4R6R - chains A and C of the 8 polymer chains in the assembly; structure by X-ray diffraction, 1.38 A resolution.

Chain A (and C):
Molecule: Agglutinin alpha chain
Organism: Artocarpus integer
Notes: chain C of this document is another copy of the same molecule, construct and numbering; everything in this record applies to it too
UniProtKB: P18670 (LECA_ARTIN); residue numbers follow UniProt; this construct covers 1-133
Amino-acid sequence (133 residues; numbered 1 to 133; the number before each row is that of its first residue):
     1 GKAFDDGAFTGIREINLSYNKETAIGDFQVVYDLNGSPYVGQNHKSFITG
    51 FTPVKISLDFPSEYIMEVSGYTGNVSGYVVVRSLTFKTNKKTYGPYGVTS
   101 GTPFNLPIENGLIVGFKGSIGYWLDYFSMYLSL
UniProt features mapped onto this chain:
  - region: Val68 to Asn89 (IgA-binding)
  - glycosylation (N-linked (GlcNAc...) asparagine): Asn43, Asn74
  - natural variant: Lys45 (K45L; K45T), Met66 (M66D; M66V)
Residues lining bound ligands: 4-nitrophenyl beta-D-galactopyranoside (147): Gly1, Phe47, Tyr78, Val80, Gly121, Tyr122, Trp123, Asp125
Reported in the primary citation:
  - binding site for 4-nitrophenyl beta-D-galactopyranoside: Tyr78, Tyr122

Interface between chain A and chain C:
Pairs across the interface - 7 pairs, chain A then chain C:
  Thr102(A) - Pro103(C)
  Pro103(A) - Thr102(C)
  Leu106(A) - Leu106(C)  hydrophobic
  Glu109(A) - Lys117(C)  salt bridge
  Glu109(A) - Ser128(C)  hydrogen bond
  Lys117(A) - Glu109(C)  salt bridge
  Ser128(A) - Glu109(C)  hydrogen bond
Interface residues without a listed pair, chain A (9 interface residues in all): Phe104, Asn105, Leu131
Interface residues without a listed pair, chain C (9 interface residues in all): Phe104, Asn105, Leu131

In short:
Chain A and chain C each contribute 9 residues to their interface, with 2 hydrogen bonds and 2 salt bridges.
Polar pairs include Glu109(A)-Lys117(C) and Glu109(A)-Ser128(C). Ligands of chain A: 4-nitrophenyl
beta-D-galactopyranoside. From the paper: a binding site for 4-nitrophenyl beta-D-galactopyranoside at
Tyr78(A) and Tyr122(A).
Chain A and chain C are both Agglutinin alpha chain (Artocarpus integer); the structure, Jacalin-carbohydrate
interactions. Distortion of the ligand as a determinant of affinity, was determined by X-ray diffraction,
deposited together with 4R6N, 4R6O, 4R6P and 4R6Q.
